PDB entry 8XJL | electron microscopy, 2.77 A resolution | chains A and E of the 5 polymer chains in the assembly

[Chain A]
Name: Engineered miniGq
From: synthetic construct
Sequence (246 residues; numbered 1 to 246; the number before each row is that of its first residue):
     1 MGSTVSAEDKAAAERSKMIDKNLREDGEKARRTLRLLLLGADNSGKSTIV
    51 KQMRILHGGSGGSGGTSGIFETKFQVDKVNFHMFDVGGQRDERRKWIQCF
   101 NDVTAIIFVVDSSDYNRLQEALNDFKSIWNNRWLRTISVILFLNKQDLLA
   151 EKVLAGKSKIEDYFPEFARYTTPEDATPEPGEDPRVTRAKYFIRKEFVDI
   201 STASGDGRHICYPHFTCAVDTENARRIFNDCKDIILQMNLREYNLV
Disordered / not traced: 1-4, 55-67, 88-92

[Chain E]
Name: Antibody fragment scFv16
From: synthetic construct
Notes: antibody fragment or engineered binder
Sequence (254 residues; numbered 1 to 255; 1 number in that range is skipped by the numbering (no residue carries it; nothing is unmodelled there); the number before each row is that of its first residue):
     1 VQLVESGGGLVQPGGSRKLSCSASGFAFSSFGMHWVRQAPEKGLEWVAYI
    51 SSGSGTIYYADTVKGRFTISRDDPKNTLFLQMTSLRSEDTAMYYCVRSIY
   101 YYGSSPFDFWGQGTTLTVS
   121 SGGGGSGGGGSGGGGSDIVMTQATSSVPVTPGESVSISCRSSKSLLHSNG
   171 NTYLYWFLQRPGQSPQLLIYRMSNLASGVPDRFSGSGSGTAFTLTISRLE
   221 AEDVGVYYCMQHLEYPLTFGAGTKLELLEENLYFQ
Disordered / not traced: 121-136, 248-255
Cystine bridges: C21-C95, C159-C229

[Chain A / chain E interface]
Contacting residue pairs (26):
  V5(A) with H167(E)
  S6(A) with H167(E); N169(E); Y173(E), hydrogen bond
  A7(A) with H232(E); L233(E), hydrogen bond (backbone-backbone); E234(E)
  E8(A) with Y100(E); P106(E); Y173(E); Y175(E), hydrogen bond; R191(E), salt bridge; H232(E), salt bridge
  D9(A) with N169(E), hydrogen bond; Y173(E)
  A11(A) with Y100(E), hydrophobic
  A12(A) with Y100(E); Y101(E), hydrophobic
  E14(A) with S51(E), hydrogen bond; S52(E); G55(E); T56(E), hydrogen bond
  R15(A) with I99(E); Y100(E); Y101(E)
  M18(A) with S52(E)
Interface residues without a listed pair, chain E (20 interface residues in all): S30, Y49, G53, Y235

[Overview]
10 residues of chain A and 20 residues of chain E are in contact; the contacts include 6 hydrogen bonds and 2
salt bridges. Among the polar pairs are E8(A)-R191(E), E8(A)-H232(E) and S6(A)-Y173(E).
Chain A is Engineered miniGq and chain E is Antibody fragment scFv16, both from synthetic construct; the
structure, PGF2-alpha bound Prostaglandin F2-alpha receptor-Gq Protein Complex, was determined by electron
microscopy, deposited together with 8XJK, 8XJM, 8XJN and 8XJO.
